7WFG - chains J and K of the 9 polymer chains in the assembly; structure by electron microscopy, 4.33 A resolution (low resolution: residue-level contacts below are approximate; hydrogen-bond / salt-bridge calls are withheld).

== Chain J ==
Name: NAD(P)H-quinone oxidoreductase subunit J, chloroplastic
Organism: Arabidopsis thaliana
Notes: EC 7.1.1.-
UniProt: P56754 (NDHJ_ARATH); residues 1-158 here = UniProt positions 1-158
Amino-acid sequence (158 residues; numbered 1 to 158; the number before each row is that of its first residue):
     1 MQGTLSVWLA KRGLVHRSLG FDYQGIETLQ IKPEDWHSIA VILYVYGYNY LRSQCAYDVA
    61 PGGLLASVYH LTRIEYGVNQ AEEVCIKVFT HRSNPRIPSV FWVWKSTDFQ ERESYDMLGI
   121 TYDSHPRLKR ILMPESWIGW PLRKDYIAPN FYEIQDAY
Disordered / not traced: 1-2, 158

== Chain K ==
Name: NAD(P)H-quinone oxidoreductase subunit K, chloroplastic
Organism: Arabidopsis thaliana
Notes: EC 7.1.1.-
UniProt: P56756 (NDHK_ARATH); residue numbers follow UniProt; this construct covers 1-225
Amino-acid sequence (225 residues; numbered 1 to 225; the number before each row is that of its first residue):
     1 MNSIKFPILD RTTKNSVIST TLNDLSNWSR LSSLWPLLYG TSCCFIEFAS LIGSRFDFDR
    61 YGLVPRSSPR QADLILTAGT VTMKMAPSLV RLYEQMPEPK YVIAMGACTI TGGMFSTDSY
   121 STVRGVDKLI PVDVYLPGCP PKPEAVIDAI TKLRKKIARE IYKDRIRPQQ GNRCFTTNHK
   181 FFVVRSPHIG NYDQELLYPP SSTSEISTET FFKYKSPVSS HELVN
Disordered / not traced: 1-2, 52-65, 168-172, 189-225
Residues lining bound ligands: 4Fe-4S cluster (SF4): Cys43, Cys44, Gly79, Thr80, Gly106, Ala107, Cys108, Gly138, Cys139, Pro140
Swiss-Prot annotation at these positions:
  - binding site ([4Fe-4S] cluster): Cys43, Cys44, Cys108, Cys139

== How chain J and chain K interact ==
Residue-residue contacts (15):
  Met117(J) with Tyr120(K)
  Leu132(J) with Lys84(K)
  Met133(J) with Lys84(K); Tyr120(K)
  Pro134(J) with Lys84(K)
  Pro141(J) with Tyr120(K)
  Tyr152(J) with Lys128(K)
  Glu153(J) with Thr122(K); Val123(K); Arg124(K)
  Ile154(J) with Thr117(K); Ser119(K); Arg124(K)
  Gln155(J) with Arg124(K); Lys128(K)
Also at the interface, not in a pair above, chain J (10 interface residues in all): Asp156
Also at the interface, not in a pair above, chain K (11 interface residues in all): Met83, Ser116, Ser121

== In short ==
10 residues of chain J face 11 of chain K across their interface. Chain K binds 4Fe-4S cluster. From UniProt:
4 [4Fe-4S] cluster-binding residues on chain K.
Chain J is NAD(P)H-quinone oxidoreductase subunit J, chloroplastic and chain K is NAD(P)H-quinone
oxidoreductase subunit K, chloroplastic, both from Arabidopsis thaliana; the structure, Subcomplexes A and E
in NDH complex from Arabidopsis, was determined by electron microscopy, deposited together with 7WFD and 7WFE.
